Entry 9ITM (electron microscopy, 3.16 A resolution); this record covers chains H and T of the 16 polymer chains in the assembly.

[Chain H]
Protein: ATP synthase subunit c
From: Chloroflexus aurantiacus J-10-fl
Reference sequence: A9WGS9 (ATPL_CHLAA); numbering as in UniProt (aligned over 1-76)
Chain sequence (76 residues; row label = number of the first residue in the row):
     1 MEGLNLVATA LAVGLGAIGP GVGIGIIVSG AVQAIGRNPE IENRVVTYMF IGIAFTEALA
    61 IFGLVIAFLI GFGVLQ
Unresolved in the structure: 73-76
UniProt features mapped onto this chain:
  - site: Glu57 (Reversibly protonated during proton transport)

[Chain T]
Protein: ATP synthase subunit a
From: Chloroflexus aurantiacus J-10-fl
Reference sequence: A9WGT0 (A9WGT0_CHLAA); numbering as in UniProt (aligned over 1-312)
Chain sequence (312 residues; numbered 1 to 312; the number before each row is that of its first residue):
     1 MSTRTRNILI IVGALIISIA SRFFLYTGPP HVEVAAEVIF DGIPGFPITN SFVVAIIIDI
    61 FVIALAVAAT RNLQMVPRGL QNVMEFILES LYNLFRNINA KYVATAFPLV ATIFLFVLFG
   121 NWFGLLPGVG SIGVCHEKKE EHAVVDERLA LAAPAAPLSS VAAAEGEEIH DTCAAQGKKL
   181 VPLFRAPAAD LNFTFAIAVI SFVFIEYWGF RALGPGYLKK FFNTNGIMSF VGIIEFISEL
   241 VKPFALAFRL FGNIFAGEVL LVVMAFLVPL LLPLPFYGFE VFVGFIQALI FALLTYAFLN
   301 IAVTGHDEEH AH
Unresolved in the structure: 1-18, 137-156, 305-312
Disulfides: Cys135-Cys173

[How chain H and chain T interact]
Residue-residue contacts (9):
  Phe50(H) with Ala297(T), hydrophobic; Ile301(T), hydrophobic
  Ile51(H) with Glu235(T)
  Ala54(H) with Ser238(T)
  Phe55(H) with Val231(T); Ile234(T), hydrophobic
  Glu57(H) with Ala245(T); Arg249(T), salt bridge
  Phe68(H) with Phe248(T), hydrophobic
Interface residues without a listed pair, chain H (10 interface residues in all): Thr47, Ile61, Phe62, Leu64
Interface residues without a listed pair, chain T (12 interface residues in all): Ile237, Val241, Lys242

[Overview]
The interface between chain H and chain T involves 10 residues on one side and 12 on the other; the contacts
include 1 salt bridge. The salt-bridged pair is Glu57(H)-Arg249(T).
Chain H is ATP synthase subunit c and chain T is ATP synthase subunit a, both from Chloroflexus aurantiacus
J-10-fl; the structure, Chloroflexus aurantiacus ATP synthase, state 1, focused refinement of FO, was
determined by electron microscopy together with 9ITJ, 9ITK, 9ITL, 9ITN, 9ITO, 9ITP and 11 further entries from
the same study.
